Entry 3IY8 (electron microscopy, 14.10 A resolution (very low resolution: no residue pairs are listed; an interface is given only as per-side residue counts)); this record covers chains A and E of the 11 polymer chains in the assembly.

[Chain A]
Molecule: Leishmania tarentolae mitochondrial small subunit
Organism: Leishmania tarentolae
Sequence (540 nucleotides; numbered 1 to 627; 87 numbers in that range are skipped by the numbering (no residue carries them; nothing is unmodelled there); the number before each row is that of its first residue):
     1 AUUAUACGUAGUCAAUUGUUAUUAUUCAUAUUAAUUUUUUUAAAAGUUUU
    51 UUAAUUUUAUAUUAGUUUAUUUGUUUACAAAUUUAAAUUAUAUUUCAUUA
   101 UUUAGGAAUAGUUAAU
   136 UAGAUUUAUUUGUUAAUGCUAUUAAAGGGGUGUGGAAAAAGUGUUAAAUU
   186 AUUUAUAUAUUUAAAUAAUAAAUAAAAUAUAACUUAUUAGUCAGAAAUGG
   236 AUGCGAGCCGUUGCGGUAAUUUCUAUGCUUUUAAAUAUUAUACAUUUAUU
   286 UUAUUA
   360 UAUAUGCAAAUAAAAAAUGACACAUUAAUUAUUAAUUAUAUUAUAUUAUA
   410 UUUAUUCACAUAAGUCAACAAUAUCUAUUUACUGUUUUUGACAACAUGAU
   460 AAGGAUUAUAAAUGGAAUUAUAAUUUUAUAAUCAAAACUAAUUUAUUAUA
   510 UUAAAUUAGCAUGUUUAGAUAAAACAAUAAAUUUAGAAGGUAUUCUUGCC
   560 CACCAUUCUUUGUAAUAAAGACAACGUGCAGUAAUUAAUAUAUUUAUAAA
   610 AAUAUAUUUUCUCAUGUU

[Chain E]
Molecule: 30S ribosomal protein S5
Organism: Escherichia coli
Reference sequence: P0A7W1 (RS5_ECOLI); residues 1-150 here correspond to UniProt positions 10-159 (UniProt number = residue number + 9)
Sequence (150 residues; each row starts with the number of its first residue):
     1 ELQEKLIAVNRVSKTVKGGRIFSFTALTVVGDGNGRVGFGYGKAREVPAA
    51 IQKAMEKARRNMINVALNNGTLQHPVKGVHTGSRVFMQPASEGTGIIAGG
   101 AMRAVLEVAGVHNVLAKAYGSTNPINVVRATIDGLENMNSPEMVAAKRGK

[Interface between chain A and chain E]
At this resolution (14 A) residue pairs are not listed: 4 residues of chain A and 6 of chain E lie at the interface.

[Overview]
4 residues of chain A and 6 residues of chain E are in contact.
Chain A is Leishmania tarentolae mitochondrial small subunit (Leishmania tarentolae) and chain E is 30S
ribosomal protein S5 (Escherichia coli); the structure, Leishmania tarentolae Mitonchondrial Ribosome small
subunit, was determined by electron microscopy.
